Entry 6FJF (X-ray diffraction, 2.40 A resolution); this record covers chains C and D of the 6 polymer chains in the assembly.

Chain C:
Protein: Tubulin alpha-1B chain
From: Bos taurus
Reference sequence: P81947 (TBA1B_BOVIN); residue numbers follow UniProt; this construct covers 1-451
Amino-acid sequence (451 residues; row label = number of the first residue in the row):
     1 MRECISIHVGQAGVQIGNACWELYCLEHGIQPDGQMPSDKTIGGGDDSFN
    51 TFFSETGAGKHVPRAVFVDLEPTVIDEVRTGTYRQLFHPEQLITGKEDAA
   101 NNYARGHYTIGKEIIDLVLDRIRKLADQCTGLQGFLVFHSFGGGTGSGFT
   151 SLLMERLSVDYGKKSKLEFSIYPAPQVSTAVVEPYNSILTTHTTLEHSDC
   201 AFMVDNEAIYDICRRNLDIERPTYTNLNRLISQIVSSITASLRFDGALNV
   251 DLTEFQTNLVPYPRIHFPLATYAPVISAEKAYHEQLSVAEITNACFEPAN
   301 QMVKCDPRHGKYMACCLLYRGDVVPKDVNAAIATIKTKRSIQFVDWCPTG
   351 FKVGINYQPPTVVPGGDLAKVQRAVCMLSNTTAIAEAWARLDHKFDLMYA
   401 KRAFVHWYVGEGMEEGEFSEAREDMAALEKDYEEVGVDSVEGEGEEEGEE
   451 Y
Disordered / not traced: 441-451
Metal / ion sites: Ca2+: Asp-39, Thr-41, Gly-44, Glu-55
Residues lining bound ligands: GTP (guanosine-5'-triphosphate): Gly-10, Gln-11, Ala-12, Gln-15, Ile-16, Asp-69, Asp-98, Ala-99, Ala-100, Asn-101, Ser-140, Gly-142, Gly-143, Gly-144, Thr-145, Gly-146, Ile-171, Pro-173, Val-177, Ser-178, Thr-179, Glu-183, Asn-206, Tyr-224, Leu-227, Asn-228, Ile-231

Chain D:
Protein: Tubulin beta-2B chain
From: Bos taurus
Reference sequence: Q6B856 (TBB2B_BOVIN); the author numbering skips numbers that UniProt does not, so the offset changes along the chain: 1-42 = UniProt 1-42; 45-360 = UniProt 43-358; 369-455 = UniProt 359-445
Amino-acid sequence (445 residues; each row starts with the number of its first residue; note: 10 numbers in that range are skipped by the numbering (no residue carries them; nothing is unmodelled there)):
     1 MREIVHIQAGQCGNQIGAKFWEVISDEHGIDPTGSYHGDSDL
    45 QLERINVYYNEATGNKYVPRAILVDLEPGTMDSVRSGPFGQIFRPDNFVF
    95 GQSGAGNNWAKGHYTEGAELVDSVLDVVRKESESCDCLQGFQLTHSLGGG
   145 TGSGMGTLLISKIREEYPDRIMNTFSVMPSPKVSDTVVEPYNATLSVHQL
   195 VENTDETYCIDNEALYDICFRTLKLTTPTYGDLNHLVSATMSGVTTCLRF
   245 PGQLNADLRKLAVNMVPFPRLHFFMPGFAPLTSRGSQQYRALTVPELTQQ
   295 MFDSKNMMAACDPRHGRYLTVAAIFRGRMSMKEVDEQMLNVQNKNSSYFV
   345 EWIPNNVKTAVCDIPP
   369 RGLKMSATFIGNSTAIQELFKRISEQFTAMFRRKAFLHWYTGEGMDEMEF
   419 TEAESNMNDLVSEYQQYQDATADEQGEFEEEEGEDEA
Disordered / not traced: 276-284, 442-455
Swiss-Prot annotation at these positions:
  - motif: Met-1 to Ile-4 (MREI motif)
  - binding site (GTP): Gln-11, Glu-71, Ser-140, Gly-144, Thr-145, Gly-146, Asn-206, Asn-228
  - binding site (Mg(2+)): Glu-71
  - modified residue: Ser-40 (Phosphoserine), Thr-57 (Phosphothreonine), Lys-60 (N6-acetyllysine), Ser-174 (Phosphoserine), Thr-287 (Phosphothreonine), Thr-292 (Phosphothreonine), Arg-320 (Omega-N-methylarginine), Glu-448 (5-glutamyl polyglutamate)
  - cross-link (Glycyl lysine isopeptide (Lys-Gly)): Lys-60 (interchain with G-Cter in ubiquitin), Lys-326 (interchain with G-Cter in ubiquitin)
Residues lining bound ligands:
  - FcMaytansine (DKE): Ala-99, Gly-100, Asn-101, Asn-102, Lys-105, Asp-179, Thr-180, Val-181, Val-182, Met-398, Arg-401, Ala-403, Phe-404, Trp-407, Tyr-408
  - GDP (guanosine-5'-diphosphate): Gly-10, Gln-11, Cys-12, Gln-15, Ile-16, Asp-69, Asn-101, Ser-140, Gly-142, Gly-143, Gly-144, Thr-145, Gly-146, Ser-147, Val-171, Pro-173, Val-177, Asp-179, Glu-183, Asn-206, Leu-209, Tyr-224, Leu-227, Asn-228
Reported in the primary citation:
  - binding site for FcMaytansine: Val-181, Met-398, Arg-401, Ala-403, Phe-404

Interface between chain C and chain D:
Contacting residue pairs - 54 pairs, chain C then chain D:
  Gln-11(C) / Gln-247(D)  hydrogen bond
  Pro-72(C) / Met-1(D)  hydrophobic
  Lys-96(C) / Arg-2(D)
  Lys-96(C) / Asp-130(D)  salt bridge
  Lys-96(C) / Cys-131(D)
  Glu-97(C) / Arg-2(D)  salt bridge
  Glu-97(C) / Cys-131(D)
  Glu-97(C) / Arg-164(D)  salt bridge
  Asp-98(C) / Asp-251(D)
  Asp-98(C) / Lys-254(D)  salt bridge
  Ala-100(C) / Arg-253(D)
  Ala-100(C) / Lys-254(D)
  Ala-100(C) / Val-257(D)
  Asn-101(C) / Lys-254(D)
  Arg-105(C) / Arg-253(D)
  Pro-175(C) / Asn-349(D)
  Ser-178(C) / Lys-352(D)  hydrogen bond
  Thr-179(C) / Leu-248(D)
  Thr-179(C) / Asn-258(D)  hydrogen bond (backbone-side chain)
  Ala-180(C) / Asn-258(D)
  Ala-180(C) / Lys-352(D)
  Val-181(C) / Asn-258(D)  hydrogen bond (backbone-side chain)
  Val-181(C) / Ile-347(D)  hydrophobic
  Val-181(C) / Pro-348(D)
  Val-181(C) / Asn-349(D)
  Glu-220(C) / Lys-326(D)  salt bridge
  Arg-221(C) / Met-325(D)  hydrogen bond
  Arg-221(C) / Asp-329(D)  salt bridge
  Tyr-224(C) / Gln-247(D)
  Lys-394(C) / Asn-349(D)
  Leu-397(C) / Glu-345(D)
  Leu-397(C) / Trp-346(D)
  Leu-397(C) / Pro-348(D)  hydrophobic
  Leu-397(C) / Ala-440(D)  hydrophobic
  Met-398(C) / Trp-346(D)  hydrogen bond (backbone-backbone)
  Met-398(C) / Pro-348(D)
  Lys-401(C) / Phe-262(D)
  Lys-401(C) / Trp-346(D)
  Lys-401(C) / Thr-439(D)  hydrogen bond (side chain-backbone)
  Arg-402(C) / Phe-262(D)
  Ala-403(C) / Pro-261(D)
  Ala-403(C) / Phe-262(D)  hydrophobic
  Phe-404(C) / Val-257(D)
  Phe-404(C) / Val-260(D)
  Phe-404(C) / Pro-261(D)  hydrogen bond (backbone-backbone)
  Phe-404(C) / Thr-314(D)
  Phe-404(C) / Ile-347(D)  hydrophobic
  His-406(C) / Val-260(D)  hydrogen bond (side chain-backbone)
  His-406(C) / Pro-261(D)
  His-406(C) / Phe-262(D)
  His-406(C) / Pro-263(D)
  Trp-407(C) / Ala-256(D)
  Trp-407(C) / Val-257(D)
  Trp-407(C) / Val-260(D)  hydrogen bond (side chain-backbone)
Also at the interface, not in a pair above, chain C (29 interface residues in all): Asp-76, Val-182, Tyr-210, Glu-411
Also at the interface, not in a pair above, chain D (32 interface residues in all): Ser-324, Asn-350, Ala-438

Overview:
29 residues of chain C face 32 of chain D across their interface; the contacts include 10 hydrogen bonds and 6
salt bridges. Polar pairs include Lys-96(C)/Asp-130(D), Glu-97(C)/Arg-2(D) and Glu-97(C)/Arg-164(D). Bound to
chain C: GTP. Ligands of chain D: GDP and FcMaytansine. The paper reports a binding site for FcMaytansine at
Val-181(D), Met-398(D) and Arg-401(D) among others.
Here chain C is Tubulin alpha-1B chain and chain D is Tubulin beta-2B chain, both from Bos taurus. Entry 6FJF
(Tubulin-FcMaytansine complex) was determined by X-ray diffraction, deposited together with 6FII and 6FJM.
